5ZLZ - chains I and E; structure by X-ray diffraction, 3.58 A resolution.

== Chain I ==
Molecule: Plasminogen activator inhibitor 1
Organism: Homo sapiens
UniProtKB: P05121 (PAI1_HUMAN); residues 6-379 here correspond to UniProt positions 29-402 (UniProt number = residue number + 23)
Chain sequence (374 residues; row label = number of the first residue in the row):
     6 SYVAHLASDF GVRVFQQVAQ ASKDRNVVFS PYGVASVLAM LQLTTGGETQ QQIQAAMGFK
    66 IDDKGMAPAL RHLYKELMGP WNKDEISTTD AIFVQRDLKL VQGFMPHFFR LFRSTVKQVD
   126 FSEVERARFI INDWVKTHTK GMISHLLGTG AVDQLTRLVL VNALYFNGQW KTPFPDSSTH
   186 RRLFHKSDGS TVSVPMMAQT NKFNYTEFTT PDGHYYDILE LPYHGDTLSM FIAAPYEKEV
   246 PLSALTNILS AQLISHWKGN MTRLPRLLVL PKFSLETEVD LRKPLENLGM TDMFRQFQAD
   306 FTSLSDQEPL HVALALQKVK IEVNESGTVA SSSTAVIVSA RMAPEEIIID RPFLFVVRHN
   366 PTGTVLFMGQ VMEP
Not modelled in the structure: 84-85
Sequence notes: engineered mutation His150 (Asn173 in P05121), Thr154 (Lys177 in P05121), Leu319 (Gln342 in P05121), Ile354 (Met377 in P05121)

== Chain E ==
Molecule: Tissue-type plasminogen activator
Organism: Homo sapiens
Notes: EC 3.4.21.68
UniProtKB: P00750 (TPA_HUMAN); the construct lacks a stretch of the UniProt sequence and is renumbered around it, so the offset changes along the chain: 16-37 = UniProt 311-332; 38-60 = UniProt 338-360; 61-110 = UniProt 365-414; 111-169 = UniProt 419-477; 4 more segments
Chain sequence (251 residues; row label = number of the first residue in the row; note: 1 number in that range is skipped by the numbering (no residue carries it; nothing is unmodelled there); a row labelled like 37A-37E holds insertion residues (37A, then the next letters in order)):
    16 IKGGLFADIA SHPWQAAIFA KH
37A-37E RRSPG
    38 ERFLCGGILI SSCWILSAAH CFQ
60A-60D ERFP
    61 PHHLTVILGR TYRVVPGEEE QKFEVEKYIV HKEFDDDTYD NDIALLQLKS
110A-110D DSSR
   111 CAQESSVVRT VALPPADLQL PDWTECELSG YGKHEALSPE YSERLKEAHV RLYPSSRCT
169A-169B SQ
   170 HLLQRTVTDN MLCAGDT
186A-186H RSGGPQAN
   187 LHDACQGDAG GPLVCLNDGR MTLVGIISWG L
   219 GCG
  221A Q
   222 KDVPGVYTKV TNYLDWIRDN MR
Not modelled in the structure: 186C-186E
Sequence notes: engineered mutation Ala122 (Cys430 in P00750), Glu150 (Phe458 in P00750), Gln173 (Asn483 in P00750), Ala195 (Ser513 in P00750)
Disulfide bonds: Cys42-Cys58, Cys50-Cys111, Cys136-Cys201, Cys168-Cys182, Cys191-Cys220

== Interface between chain I and chain E ==
Contacting residue pairs - 53 pairs, chain I then chain E:
  Ser182(I) - Leu147(E)
  His185(I) - Leu147(E)  hydrogen bond (side chain-backbone)
  Thr205(I) - Gln192(E)
  Lys207(I) - Gln60(E)  hydrogen bond
  Lys207(I) - Asp96(E)
  Tyr210(I) - Arg37A(E)
  Tyr241(I) - Arg37A(E)
  Tyr241(I) - Arg37B(E)
  Leu269(I) - Glu60A(E)
  Arg271(I) - Arg37A(E)
  Arg271(I) - Glu60A(E)  salt bridge
  Leu272(I) - Lys143(E)
  Leu272(I) - Gln192(E)
  Ser338(I) - Leu172(E)
  Val341(I) - Leu217(E)  hydrophobic
  Ile342(I) - Ala146(E)
  Ile342(I) - Gly219(E)
  Ser344(I) - Tyr99(E)
  Ser344(I) - Arg174(E)
  Ser344(I) - Trp215(E)
  Ser344(I) - Gly216(E)  hydrogen bond (backbone-backbone)
  Ser344(I) - Leu217(E)
  Ala345(I) - Tyr99(E)
  Ala345(I) - Trp215(E)  hydrophobic
  Arg346(I) - Asp189(E)  salt bridge
  Arg346(I) - Ala190(E)  hydrogen bond (side chain-backbone)
  Arg346(I) - Cys191(E)
  Arg346(I) - Gln192(E)
  Arg346(I) - Gly193(E)  hydrogen bond (backbone-backbone)
  Arg346(I) - Asp194(E)  hydrogen bond (backbone-backbone)
  Arg346(I) - Ala195(E)  hydrogen bond (backbone-backbone)
  Arg346(I) - Ser214(E)  hydrogen bond (backbone-backbone)
  Arg346(I) - Trp215(E)  hydrogen bond (side chain-backbone)
  Arg346(I) - Gly216(E)
  Arg346(I) - Gly219(E)
  Met347(I) - Leu41(E)  hydrophobic
  Met347(I) - Cys42(E)  hydrophobic
  Met347(I) - His57(E)
  Met347(I) - Cys58(E)
  Met347(I) - Gln192(E)
  Met347(I) - Gly193(E)
  Met347(I) - Ala195(E)
  Ala348(I) - Arg39(E)  hydrogen bond (backbone-side chain)
  Ala348(I) - Phe40(E)
  Ala348(I) - Leu41(E)  hydrogen bond (backbone-backbone)
  Ala348(I) - Tyr151(E)
  Pro349(I) - Arg39(E)  hydrogen bond (backbone-side chain)
  Pro349(I) - Tyr151(E)
  Pro349(I) - Gln192(E)
  Glu350(I) - Arg37A(E)  salt bridge
  Glu350(I) - Arg37B(E)  salt bridge
  Glu350(I) - Arg39(E)
  Glu351(I) - Tyr151(E)
Other interface residues (no listed pair), chain I (26 interface residues in all): Ser183, Arg187, Arg268, Pro270, Thr339, Val343
Other interface residues (no listed pair), chain E (35 interface residues in all): Pro149, Ile213, Cys220, Gly221, Gly226

== Summary ==
26 residues of chain I and 35 residues of chain E are in contact, with 12 hydrogen bonds and 4 salt bridges.
Polar pairs include Arg271(I)-Glu60A(E), Arg346(I)-Asp189(E) and Glu350(I)-Arg37B(E).
Here chain I is Plasminogen activator inhibitor 1 and chain E is Tissue-type plasminogen activator, both from
Homo sapiens. Entry 5ZLZ (Structure of tPA and PAI-1) was determined by X-ray diffraction.
